7O6X - chains BBB and B; structure by X-ray diffraction, 2.20 A resolution.

== Chain BBB ==
Protein: Poly [ADP-ribose] polymerase tankyrase-2
Source organism: Homo sapiens
Notes: EC 2.4.2.30, 2.4.2.-
Reference sequence: Q9H2K2 (TNKS2_HUMAN); residues 946-1114 here = UniProt positions 946-1114
Amino-acid sequence (171 residues; row label = number of the first residue in the row):
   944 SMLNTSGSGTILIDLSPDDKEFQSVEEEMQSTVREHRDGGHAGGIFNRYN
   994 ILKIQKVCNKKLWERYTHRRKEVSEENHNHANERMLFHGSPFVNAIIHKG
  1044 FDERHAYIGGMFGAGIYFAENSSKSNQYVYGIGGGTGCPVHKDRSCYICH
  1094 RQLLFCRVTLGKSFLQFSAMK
Not modelled in the structure: 944-949, 1110-1114
Differences from the reference sequence: expression tag (944-945)
Metal / ion sites: Zn2+: Cys1081, His1084, Cys1089, Cys1092
Ligand contacts: 146282356 (V4Q; N-[3-[5-(5-ethoxypyridin-2-yl)-4-(2-fluorophenyl)-1,2,4-triazol-3-yl]cyclobutyl]quinoxaline-5-carboxamide): His1031, Gly1032, Ser1033, Pro1034, Phe1035, Ala1038, Ile1039, Lys1042, Gly1043, Phe1044, Asp1045, His1048, Ala1049, Tyr1050, Gly1053, Gly1058, Ile1059, Tyr1060, Tyr1071, Gly1074, Ile1075
Curated features (UniProtKB/Swiss-Prot):
  - binding site (Zn(2+)): Cys1081, His1084, Cys1089, Cys1092
  - mutagenesis: Met1054 (M1054V: Loss of activity)
From the paper describing this entry:
  - binding site for 146282356: Phe1035, Asp1045, His1048, Tyr1060

== Chain B ==
Protein: Poly [ADP-ribose] polymerase tankyrase-2
Source organism: Homo sapiens
Notes: EC 2.4.2.30, 2.4.2.-
Reference sequence: Q9H2K2 (TNKS2_HUMAN); residue numbers follow UniProt; this construct covers 1115-1162
Amino-acid sequence (48 residues; each row starts with the number of its first residue):
  1115 MAHSPPGHHSVTGRPSVNGLALAEYVIYRGEQAYPEYLITYQIMRPEG
Not modelled in the structure: 1130-1135, 1162

== How chain BBB and chain B interact ==
Residue-residue contacts - 11 pairs, chain BBB then chain B:
  Glu1046(BBB) - His1117(B)
  Glu1046(BBB) - Arg1143(B)  salt bridge
  Arg1047(BBB) - Ser1118(B)
  Arg1047(BBB) - Pro1119(B)
  Arg1047(BBB) - Pro1120(B)
  Arg1047(BBB) - Gly1121(B)
  Arg1047(BBB) - His1122(B)  hydrogen bond (side chain-backbone)
  Arg1047(BBB) - His1123(B)
  His1048(BBB) - Pro1120(B)
  Ala1057(BBB) - Ala1116(B)  hydrophobic
  Ala1057(BBB) - His1117(B)  hydrogen bond (backbone-side chain)

== Summary ==
4 residues of chain BBB face 9 of chain B across their interface; the contacts include 2 hydrogen bonds and 1
salt bridge. Among the polar pairs are Glu1046(BBB)-Arg1143(B), Arg1047(BBB)-His1122(B) and
Ala1057(BBB)-His1117(B). Ligands of chain BBB: 146282356. The paper reports a binding site for 146282356 at
Phe1035(BBB), Asp1045(BBB) and His1048(BBB) among others.
Here chain BBB is Poly [ADP-ribose] polymerase tankyrase-2 and chain B is Poly [ADP-ribose] polymerase
tankyrase-2, both from Homo sapiens. Entry 7O6X (Tankyrase 2 in complex with an inhibitor (OM-153)) was
determined by X-ray diffraction.
